9CT7 - chains A and D; structure by X-ray diffraction, 1.42 A resolution.

[Chain A]
Name: Isoform 2B of GTPase KRas
From: Homo sapiens
Notes: EC 3.6.5.2
Reference sequence: P01116 (RASK_HUMAN), isoform P01116-2; residues 1-169 here = UniProt positions 1-169
Chain sequence (170 residues; numbered 0 to 169; the number before each row is that of its first residue; numbering starts at 0):
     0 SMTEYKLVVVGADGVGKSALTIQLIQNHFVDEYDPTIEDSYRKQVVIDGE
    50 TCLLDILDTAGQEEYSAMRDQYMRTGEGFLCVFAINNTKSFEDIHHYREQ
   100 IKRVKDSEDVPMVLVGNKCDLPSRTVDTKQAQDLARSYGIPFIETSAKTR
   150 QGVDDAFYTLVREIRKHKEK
Construct notes: expression tag (0); engineered mutation Asp-12 (Gly in P01116)
Bound ions: Mg2+: Ser-17, Thr-35 (together with GMP-PNP)
Residues lining bound ligands:
  - A1AZV ((2R)-2-cyclopentyl-N-[(1M,8S,10R,14S,21M)-22-ethyl-4-hydroxy-21-{2-[(1R)-1-methoxyethyl]pyridin-3-yl}-18,18-dimethyl-9,15-dioxo-16-oxa-10,22,28-triazapentacyclo[18.5.2.1~2,6~.1~10,14~.0~23,27~]nonacosa-1(25),2(29),3,5,20,23,26-heptaen-8-yl]-2-(N-methylacetamido)acetamide (non-preferred name)): Asp-12, Tyr-32, Pro-34, Thr-35, Ile-36, Glu-37, Ala-59, Gln-61, Tyr-64, Met-67, Tyr-71
  - GMP-PNP (GNP; phosphoaminophosphonic acid-guanylate ester): Ala-11, Asp-12, Gly-13, Val-14, Gly-15, Lys-16, Ser-17, Ala-18, Phe-28, Val-29, Asp-30, Glu-31, Tyr-32, Asp-33, Pro-34, Thr-35, Thr-58, Ala-59, Gly-60, Asn-116, Lys-117, Asp-119, Leu-120, Ser-145, Ala-146, Lys-147
Swiss-Prot annotation at these positions:
  - motif: Tyr-32 to Tyr-40 (Effector region)
  - binding site (GTP): Gly-10, Ala-11, Gly-13 to Ala-18, Val-29 to Thr-35, Ala-59, Gly-60, Asn-116 to Asp-119
  - modified residue: Met-1 (N-acetylmethionine), Thr-2 (N-acetylthreonine), Lys-104 (N6-acetyllysine)
  - glycosylation: Thr-35 (Microbial infection: O-linked (Glc) threonine)
  - natural variant: Lys-5 (K5E: In NS3; K5N: In GASC), Gly-10 (G10GG: In AML), Asp-12 (G12D: In GASC, JMML and SFM; this construct carries the variant), Gly-13 (G13D: In GASC, JMML and OES; G13R: In pylocytic astrocytoma), Val-14 (V14I: In NS3), Leu-19 (L19F: In OES), Gln-22 (Q22E: In CFC2; Q22R: In NS3), Pro-34 (P34L: In NS3; P34Q: In NS3; P34R: In CFC2), Ile-36 (I36M: In NS3), Thr-58 (T58I: In NS3), Ala-59 (A59T: In GASC), Gly-60 (G60R: In CFC2; G60S: In NS3), 8 further natural variant entries in UniProt
  - mutagenesis: Asp-38 (D38A: Decreased interaction with MAPKAP1/SIN1), Tyr-40 (Y40A: Decreased interaction with MAPKAP1/SIN1), Gln-61 (Q61L: Promotes GTP binding)

[Chain D]
Name: Peptidyl-prolyl cis-trans isomerase A
From: Homo sapiens
Notes: EC 5.2.1.8
Reference sequence: P62937 (PPIA_HUMAN); residues 1-165 here = UniProt positions 1-165
Chain sequence (166 residues; row label = number of the first residue in the row; numbering starts at 0):
     0 SMVNPTVFFDIAVDGEPLGRVSFELFADKVPKTAENFRALSTGEKGFGYK
    50 GSCFHRIIPGFMCQGGDFTRHNGTGGKSIYGEKFEDENFILKHTGPGILS
   100 MANAGPNTNGSQFFICTAKTEWLDGKHVVFGKVKEGMNIVEAMERFGSRN
   150 GKTSKKITIADCGQLE
Construct notes: expression tag (0)
Residues lining bound ligands: A1AZV ((2R)-2-cyclopentyl-N-[(1M,8S,10R,14S,21M)-22-ethyl-4-hydroxy-21-{2-[(1R)-1-methoxyethyl]pyridin-3-yl}-18,18-dimethyl-9,15-dioxo-16-oxa-10,22,28-triazapentacyclo[18.5.2.1~2,6~.1~10,14~.0~23,27~]nonacosa-1(25),2(29),3,5,20,23,26-heptaen-8-yl]-2-(N-methylacetamido)acetamide (non-preferred name)): Arg-55, Ile-57, Phe-60, Met-61, Gln-63, Gly-72, Thr-73, Gly-74, Ala-101, Asn-102, Ala-103, Gln-111, Phe-113, Trp-121, Leu-122, His-126, Arg-148
Swiss-Prot annotation at these positions:
  - modified residue: Met-1 (N-acetylmethionine), Val-2 (N-acetylvaline), Lys-28 (N6-acetyllysine), Lys-44 (N6-acetyllysine), Lys-76 (N6-acetyllysine), Ser-77 (Phosphoserine), Lys-82 (N6-acetyllysine), Thr-93 (Phosphothreonine), Lys-125 (N6-acetyllysine), Lys-131 (N6-acetyllysine), Lys-133 (N6-acetyllysine)
  - glycosylation: Asn-108 (N-linked (GlcNAc...) asparagine)
  - cross-link (Glycyl lysine isopeptide (Lys-Gly)): Lys-28 (interchain with G-Cter in SUMO2), Lys-82 (interchain with G-Cter in SUMO2)
  - mutagenesis: Arg-55 (R55A: Loss of peptidyl-prolyl cis-trans isomerase activity. No loss of its interaction with BSG/CD147 or its ability to induce leukocyte chemotaxis. No effect on its interaction with MAP3K5/ASK1 ...), Phe-60 (F60A: Loss of ability to stimulate MAPK/ERK phosphorylation), Arg-69 (R69A: No effect on peptidyl-prolyl cis-trans isomerase activity. Reduced interaction with BSG/CD147 and ability to induce leukocyte chemotaxis), His-70 (H70A: No effect on peptidyl-prolyl cis-trans isomerase activity. Reduced interaction with BSG/CD147 and ability to induce leukocyte chemotaxis), Thr-107 (T107A: No effect on peptidyl-prolyl cis-trans isomerase activity. Reduced interaction with BSG/CD147 and ability to induce leukocyte chemotaxis), Phe-113 (F113A: Reduced ability to stimulate MAPK/ERK phosphorylation), Trp-121 (W121A: 200-fold decrease of sensitivity to CsA. Reduced ability to stimulate MAPK/ERK phosphorylation; W121E: Loss of peptidyl-prolyl cis-trans isomerase activity ...), Lys-125 (K125Q: Acetylation-mimetic mutant; no effect on its interaction with TARDBP; K125R: Loss of acetylation and interaction with TARDBP), His-126 (H126A: Loss of peptidyl-prolyl cis-trans isomerase activity and interaction with HCV NS5A. Loss of ability to stimulate MAPK/ERK phosphorylation)

[Interface between chain A and chain D]
Contacting residue pairs (13; chain A residue first):
  Tyr-32(A) with Thr-73(D)
  Asp-33(A) with Lys-151(D), salt bridge
  Pro-34(A) with Arg-55(D); Thr-73(D)
  Ile-36(A) with Arg-55(D); Arg-148(D); Asn-149(D)
  Glu-37(A) with Arg-148(D), salt bridge; Asn-149(D)
  Asp-38(A) with Asn-149(D), hydrogen bond
  Tyr-64(A) with Trp-121(D), hydrogen bond; Leu-122(D)
  Met-67(A) with Arg-148(D)
Interface residues without a listed pair, chain D (10 interface residues in all): Ile-57, Asn-71, Gly-72

[Overview]
8 residues of chain A and 10 residues of chain D are in contact, with 2 hydrogen bonds and 2 salt bridges.
Polar pairs include Asp-33(A)/Lys-151(D), Glu-37(A)/Arg-148(D) and Asp-38(A)/Asn-149(D). Compound A1AZV is
bound between chain A and chain D. Chain A binds GMP-PNP.
Chain A is Isoform 2B of GTPase KRas and chain D is Peptidyl-prolyl cis-trans isomerase A, both from Homo
sapiens; the structure, Tricomplex of Compound 1, KRAS G12D, and CypA, was determined by X-ray diffraction,
deposited together with 9CT8, 9CT9, 9CTA, 9CTB and 9E3S.
